Entry 1KFV (X-ray diffraction, 2.55 A resolution); this record covers chains D and A of the 3 polymer chains in the assembly.

[Chain D]
Molecule: 13-nt DNA strand
Sequence (13 nucleotides; row label = number of the first residue in the row):
     1 CTCTTTXTTT CTC
Modified residues: PDI (phosphoric acid mono-(3-hydroxy-propyl) ester) at position 7

[Chain A]
Name: Formamido-pyrimidine DNA glycosylase
From: Lactococcus lactis
Notes: EC 3.2.2.23
UniProtKB: P42371 (FPG_LACLC); aligned to UniProt positions 2-272 over residues 1-271 (the alignment contains insertions or deletions, so no single offset holds)
Amino-acid sequence (271 residues; numbered 1 to 271; the number before each row is that of its first residue):
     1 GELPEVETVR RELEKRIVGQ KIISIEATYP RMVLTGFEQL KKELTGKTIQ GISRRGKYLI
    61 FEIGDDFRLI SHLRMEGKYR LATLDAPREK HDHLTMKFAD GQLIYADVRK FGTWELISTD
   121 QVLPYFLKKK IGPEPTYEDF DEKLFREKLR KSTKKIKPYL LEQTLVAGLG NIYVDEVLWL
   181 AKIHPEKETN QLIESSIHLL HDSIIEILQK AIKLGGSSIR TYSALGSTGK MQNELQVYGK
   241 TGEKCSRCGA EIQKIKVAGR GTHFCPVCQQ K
Not modelled in the structure: 220-226
Sequence notes: engineered mutation Gly1 (Pro2 in P42371); modified residue (32, 75, 96, 231)
Modified residues: Mse32, Mse75, Mse96, Mse231 (selenomethionine; parent Met)
UniProt features mapped onto this chain:
  - region: Lys57 to Mse75 (DNA-binding)
  - active site (Proton donor): Glu2, Lys57
  - binding site (DNA): His91, Arg109
Bound ions: Zn2+: Cys245, Cys248, Cys265, Cys268
Reported in the primary citation:
  - binding site for the 13-nt DNA strand (chain D): Gly1, Lys57, Tyr58, His72, Arg74, Mse75, Leu161, Gln163, Gly170, Asn171, Ile172, Tyr238, Lys254, Lys256, Arg260
  - binding site for the 13-nt DNA strand: Arg109, Phe111
  - conformationally variable residues (loop rearrangement, order/disorder transition, side-chain flip): Mse75, Arg109, Phe111, Asn171, Ile219 to Ser227, Lys256 to Gly261
  - specificity-determining residues: Arg109
  - mutagenesis - P1G: unchanged binding to DNA
  - mutagenesis - P1G (2000-fold): decreased catalytic activity on 8-oxoG-containing DNA
  - contacts within the chain: Glu2-Gly170 (hydrogen bond), Glu2-Tyr173 (hydrogen bond), Glu2-Ile172 (hydrogen bond), Lys57-Leu169, Mse75-Phe111, Lys157-Asn171 (hydrogen bond), Lys157-Gly261 (hydrogen bond), Lys157-Thr262 (hydrogen bond)

[Chain D / chain A interface]
Residue-residue contacts - 28 pairs, chain D then chain A:
  DT5(D) - Lys254(A)  phosphate contact
  DT6(D) - Mse75(A)  sugar contact
  DT6(D) - Arg109(A)  hydrogen bond to the base
  DT6(D) - Tyr238(A)  phosphate contact
  DT6(D) - Lys254(A)  salt bridge to the phosphate
  DT6(D) - Lys256(A)  salt bridge to the phosphate
  DT6(D) - Gly261(A)  phosphate contact
  PDI_7(D) - Gly1(A)
  PDI_7(D) - Glu2(A)
  PDI_7(D) - Mse75(A)
  PDI_7(D) - Asn171(A)
  PDI_7(D) - Ile172(A)
  PDI_7(D) - Tyr238(A)
  PDI_7(D) - Arg260(A)
  DT8(D) - Gly1(A)  phosphate contact
  DT8(D) - Glu2(A)  phosphate contact
  DT8(D) - Lys57(A)  salt bridge to the phosphate
  DT8(D) - His72(A)  hydrogen bond to the phosphate
  DT8(D) - Arg74(A)  hydrogen bond to the base
  DT8(D) - Mse75(A)  base contact
  DT8(D) - Gly170(A)  phosphate contact
  DT8(D) - Asn171(A)  hydrogen bond to the phosphate
  DT8(D) - Arg260(A)  salt bridge to the phosphate
  DT9(D) - Lys57(A)  salt bridge to the phosphate
  DT9(D) - His72(A)  salt bridge to the phosphate
  DT9(D) - Arg74(A)  hydrogen bond to the sugar
  DT9(D) - Gln163(A)  phosphate contact
  DT10(D) - Lys129(A)  salt bridge to the phosphate
Interface residues without a listed pair, chain A (20 interface residues in all): Tyr58, Phe111, Leu161

[Overview]
6 residues of chain D face 20 of chain A across their interface; the contacts include 5 hydrogen bonds and 7
salt bridges. Polar contacts include DT6(D)-Arg109(A), DT8(D)-Arg74(A) and DT9(D)-Arg74(A). The paper reports
a binding site for the 13-nt DNA strand (chain D) at Gly1(A), Lys57(A) and Tyr58(A) among others; P1G of chain
A reduces catalytic activity on 8-oxoG-containing DNA.
Here chain D is a 13-nt DNA strand and chain A is Formamido-pyrimidine DNA glycosylase (Lactococcus lactis).
Entry 1KFV (Crystal Structure of Lactococcus lactis Formamido-pyrimidine DNA Glycosylase (alias Fpg or MutM)
Non Covalently Bound to ...) was determined by X-ray diffraction.
